Entry 7XKH (electron microscopy, 3.10 A resolution); this record covers chains E and G of the 8 polymer chains in the assembly.

# Chain E
Protein: ATP synthase subunit beta
Organism: Bacillus sp. PS3
Notes: EC 7.1.2.2
Reference sequence: A0A0M4U1P9 (A0A0M4U1P9_BACP3); residues 1-473 here = UniProt positions 1-473
Chain sequence (484 residues; numbered -10 to 473; the number before each row is that of its first residue; numbers below 1 keep their minus sign (Met-10 is residue -10)):
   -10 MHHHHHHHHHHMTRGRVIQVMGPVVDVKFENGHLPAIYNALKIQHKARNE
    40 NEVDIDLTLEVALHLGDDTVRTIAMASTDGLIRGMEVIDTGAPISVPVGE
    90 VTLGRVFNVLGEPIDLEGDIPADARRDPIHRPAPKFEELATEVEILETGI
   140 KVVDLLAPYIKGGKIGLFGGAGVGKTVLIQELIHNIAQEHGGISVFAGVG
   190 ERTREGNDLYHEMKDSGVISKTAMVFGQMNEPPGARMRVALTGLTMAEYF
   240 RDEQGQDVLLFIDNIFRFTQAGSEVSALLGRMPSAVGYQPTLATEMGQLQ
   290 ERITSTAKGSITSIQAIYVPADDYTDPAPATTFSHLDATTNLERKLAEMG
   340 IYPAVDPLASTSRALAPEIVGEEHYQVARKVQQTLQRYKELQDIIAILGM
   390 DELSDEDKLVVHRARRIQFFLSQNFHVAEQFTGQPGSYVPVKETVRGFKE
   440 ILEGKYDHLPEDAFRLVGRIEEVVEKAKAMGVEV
Unresolved in the structure: -10 to 0, 471-473
Sequence notes: initiating methionine (-10); expression tag (-9 to 0)

# Chain G
Protein: ATP synthase gamma chain
Organism: Bacillus sp. PS3
Reference sequence: A0A0M4TPJ7 (A0A0M4TPJ7_BACP3); residues 1-285 here = UniProt positions 1-285
Chain sequence (285 residues; numbered 1 to 285; the number before each row is that of its first residue):
     1 MASLRDIKTRINATKKTSQITKAMEMVSTSKLNRAEQNAKSFVPYMEKIQ
    51 EVVANVALGAGGASHPMLVSRPVKKTGYLVITSDRGLAGAYNSNVLRLVY
   101 QTIQKRHASPDEYAIIVIGRVGLSFFRKRNMPVILDITRLPDQPSFADIK
   151 EIARKTVGLFADGTFDELYMYYNHYVSAIQQEVTERKLLPLTDLAENKQR
   201 TVYEFEPSQEEILDVLLPQYAESLIYGALLDAKASEHAARMTAMKNATDN
   251 ANELIRTLTLSYNRARQAAITQEITEIVAGANALQ
Unresolved in the structure: 1, 285

# Interface between chain E and chain G
Residue-residue contacts (7):
  Pro272(E) with Val278(G), hydrophobic
  Ala274(E) with Thr271(G), hydrogen bond (backbone-side chain)
  Ala310(E) with Arg266(G)
  Asp312(E) with Asn263(G); Arg266(G), salt bridge; Gln267(G), hydrogen bond
  Thr314(E) with Gln267(G), hydrogen bond
Interface residues without a listed pair, chain E (7 interface residues in all): Met271, Asp315
Interface residues without a listed pair, chain G (7 interface residues in all): Ile274, Asn282

# Overview
The chain E/chain G interface involves 7 residues from each chain; the contacts include 3 hydrogen bonds and 1
salt bridge. Polar contacts include Asp312(E)-Arg266(G), Ala274(E)-Thr271(G) and Asp312(E)-Gln267(G).
Chain E is ATP synthase subunit beta and chain G is ATP synthase gamma chain, both from Bacillus sp. PS3; the
structure, Nucleotide-depleted F1 domain of FoF1-ATPase from Bacillus PS3, state1, was determined by electron
microscopy together with 7XKO, 7XKP, 7XKQ and 7XKR from the same study.
